Entry 6KSU (X-ray diffraction, 2.20 A resolution); this record covers chain A.

Chain A:
Protein: Alpha/beta hydrolase
Organism: Streptomyces albidoflavus
Reference sequence: A0A4Q6RSJ1 (A0A4Q6RSJ1_9ACTN); residues 1-451 here = UniProt positions 1-451
Sequence (471 residues; row label = number of the first residue in the row; numbers below 1 keep their minus sign (Met-19 is residue -19)):
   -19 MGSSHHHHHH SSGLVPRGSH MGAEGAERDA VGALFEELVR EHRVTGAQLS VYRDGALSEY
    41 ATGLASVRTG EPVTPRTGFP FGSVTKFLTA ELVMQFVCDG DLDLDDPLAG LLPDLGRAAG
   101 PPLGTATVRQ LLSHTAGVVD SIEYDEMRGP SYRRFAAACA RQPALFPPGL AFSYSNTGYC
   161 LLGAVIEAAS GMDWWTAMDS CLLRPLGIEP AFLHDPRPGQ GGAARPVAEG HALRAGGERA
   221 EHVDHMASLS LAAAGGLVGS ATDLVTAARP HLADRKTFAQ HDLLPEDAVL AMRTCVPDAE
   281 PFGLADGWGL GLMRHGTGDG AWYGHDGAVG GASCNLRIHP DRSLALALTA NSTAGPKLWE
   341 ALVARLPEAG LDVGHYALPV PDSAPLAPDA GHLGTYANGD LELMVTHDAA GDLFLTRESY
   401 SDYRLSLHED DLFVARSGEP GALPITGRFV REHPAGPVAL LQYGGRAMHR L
Unresolved in the structure: -19 to 1, 94-101
Construct notes: expression tag (-19 to 0)
Small-molecule neighbours: malonate ion (MLI): Glu7, Arg33, Asp34, Arg322, Gly350
What the authors report for this chain:
  - catalytic residues: Ser63, Lys66, Asn156, His305, Ala308
  - specificity-determining residues: Arg446 (from molecular simulation)
  - mutagenesis - H225A: decreased catalytic activity

In short:
Chain A binds malonate ion. The paper reports catalytic residues Ser63, Lys66 and Asn156 among others; H225A
reduces catalytic activity.
Chain A is Alpha/beta hydrolase (Streptomyces albidoflavus); the structure, Crystal structure of SurE, was
determined by X-ray diffraction, deposited together with 6KSV.
